PDB entry 4BAH | X-ray diffraction, 1.94 A resolution | chains B and D of the 3 polymer chains in the assembly

[Chain B]
Protein: Thrombin heavy chain
Organism: Homo sapiens
Notes: EC 3.4.21.5
UniProt: P00734 (THRB_HUMAN); the construct lacks a stretch of the UniProt sequence, so the offset changes along the chain: 37-184 = UniProt 364-511; 185-289 = UniProt 518-622
Sequence (259 residues; row label = number of the first residue in the row; a row labelled like 184A-184F holds insertion residues (184A, then the next letters in order)):
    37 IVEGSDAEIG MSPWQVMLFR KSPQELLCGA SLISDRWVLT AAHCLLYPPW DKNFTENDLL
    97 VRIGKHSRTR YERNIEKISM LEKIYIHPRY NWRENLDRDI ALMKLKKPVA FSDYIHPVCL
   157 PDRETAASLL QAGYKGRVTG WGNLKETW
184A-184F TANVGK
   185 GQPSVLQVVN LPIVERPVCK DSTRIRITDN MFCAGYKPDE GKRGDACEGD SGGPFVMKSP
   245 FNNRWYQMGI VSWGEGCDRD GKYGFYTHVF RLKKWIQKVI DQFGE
Unresolved in the structure: 184A-184F
Curated features (UniProtKB/Swiss-Prot):
  - region: Ala-218 to Val-240 (High affinity receptor-binding region which is also known as the TP508 peptide)
  - active site (Charge relay system): His-79, Asp-135, Ser-235
  - glycosylation: Asn-89 (N-linked (GlcNAc...) (complex) asparagine)
Disulfide bonds: Cys-64/Cys-80, Cys-203/Cys-217, Cys-231/Cys-261
Glycans and other covalent adducts: N-acetylglucosamine (NAG) linked to Asn-89
Metal / ion sites: Na+ site 1: Lys-204, Thr-207, Phe-245; Na+ site 2: Arg-263, Lys-266
Small-molecule neighbours: melagatran (astra-zeneca) (MEL; [((1R)-2-{(2S)-2-[({4-[amino(imino)methyl]benzyl}amino)carbonyl]azetidinyl}-1-cyclohexyl-2-oxoethyl)amino]acetic acid): His-79, Tyr-83, Trp-86, Glu-130, Asn-131, Leu-132, Ile-209, Asp-229, Ala-230, Cys-231, Glu-232, Ser-235, Val-255, Ser-256, Trp-257, Gly-258, Glu-259, Gly-260, Cys-261, Gly-268, Phe-269

[Chain D]
Protein: Hirudin variant-1
UniProt: P01050 (HIRV1_HIRME); residues 353-364 here correspond to UniProt positions 53-64 (UniProt number = residue number - 300)
Sequence (12 residues; numbered 353 to 364; the number before each row is that of its first residue):
   353 DGDFEEIPGE YL
Unresolved in the structure: 353-354
Differences from the reference sequence: conflict Gly-361 (Glu61 in P01050)
Modified / non-standard residues: Tyr-363 (o-sulfo-l-tyrosine; TYS)

[Chain B / chain D interface]
Residue-residue contacts - 26 pairs, chain B then chain D:
  Phe-55(B) / Phe-356(D)  hydrophobic
  Gln-60(B) / Phe-356(D)
  Gln-60(B) / Glu-357(D)
  Gln-60(B) / Glu-358(D)
  Gln-60(B) / Ile-359(D)
  Leu-62(B) / Phe-356(D)
  Leu-96(B) / Ile-359(D)  hydrophobic
  Leu-96(B) / Tyr-363(D)
  Arg-98(B) / Ile-359(D)
  Arg-104(B) / Asp-355(D)  salt bridge
  Arg-104(B) / Phe-356(D)
  Thr-105(B) / Asp-355(D)
  Thr-105(B) / Phe-356(D)
  Thr-105(B) / Glu-357(D)  hydrogen bond (backbone-backbone)
  Arg-106(B) / Asp-355(D)  hydrogen bond (side chain-backbone)
  Arg-106(B) / Glu-357(D)
  Tyr-107(B) / Glu-357(D)  hydrogen bond (backbone-side chain)
  Tyr-107(B) / Glu-358(D)
  Tyr-107(B) / Pro-360(D)
  Tyr-107(B) / Tyr-363(D)
  Glu-112(B) / Tyr-363(D)
  Lys-113(B) / Tyr-363(D)
  Ile-114(B) / Ile-359(D)  hydrophobic
  Ile-114(B) / Tyr-363(D)
  Met-116(B) / Glu-362(D)
  Met-116(B) / Leu-364(D)  hydrophobic
Interface residues without a listed pair, chain B (17 interface residues in all): Met-53, Lys-57, Glu-61, Gln-186

[In short]
17 residues of chain B face 9 of chain D across their interface; the contacts include 3 hydrogen bonds and 1
salt bridge. Among the polar pairs are Arg-104(B)/Asp-355(D), Arg-106(B)/Asp-355(D) and Tyr-107(B)/Glu-357(D).
Ligands of chain B: melagatran (astra-zeneca). Covalently linked N-acetylglucosamine: at Asn-89(B).
Chain B is Thrombin heavy chain (Homo sapiens) and chain D is Hirudin variant-1; the structure, Thrombin in
complex with inhibitor, was determined by X-ray diffraction (same publication as 4BAK, 4BAM, 4BAN, 4BAO and
4BAQ).
